8QCA - chains B and C of the 6 polymer chains in the assembly; structure by electron microscopy, 2.84 A resolution.

[Chain B]
Name: Superkiller protein 3
Organism: Saccharomyces cerevisiae
Reference sequence: P17883 (SKI3_YEAST); numbering as in UniProt (aligned over 1-1432)
Sequence (1436 residues; numbered -3 to 1432; the number before each row is that of its first residue; numbers below 1 keep their minus sign (Gly-3 is residue -3)):
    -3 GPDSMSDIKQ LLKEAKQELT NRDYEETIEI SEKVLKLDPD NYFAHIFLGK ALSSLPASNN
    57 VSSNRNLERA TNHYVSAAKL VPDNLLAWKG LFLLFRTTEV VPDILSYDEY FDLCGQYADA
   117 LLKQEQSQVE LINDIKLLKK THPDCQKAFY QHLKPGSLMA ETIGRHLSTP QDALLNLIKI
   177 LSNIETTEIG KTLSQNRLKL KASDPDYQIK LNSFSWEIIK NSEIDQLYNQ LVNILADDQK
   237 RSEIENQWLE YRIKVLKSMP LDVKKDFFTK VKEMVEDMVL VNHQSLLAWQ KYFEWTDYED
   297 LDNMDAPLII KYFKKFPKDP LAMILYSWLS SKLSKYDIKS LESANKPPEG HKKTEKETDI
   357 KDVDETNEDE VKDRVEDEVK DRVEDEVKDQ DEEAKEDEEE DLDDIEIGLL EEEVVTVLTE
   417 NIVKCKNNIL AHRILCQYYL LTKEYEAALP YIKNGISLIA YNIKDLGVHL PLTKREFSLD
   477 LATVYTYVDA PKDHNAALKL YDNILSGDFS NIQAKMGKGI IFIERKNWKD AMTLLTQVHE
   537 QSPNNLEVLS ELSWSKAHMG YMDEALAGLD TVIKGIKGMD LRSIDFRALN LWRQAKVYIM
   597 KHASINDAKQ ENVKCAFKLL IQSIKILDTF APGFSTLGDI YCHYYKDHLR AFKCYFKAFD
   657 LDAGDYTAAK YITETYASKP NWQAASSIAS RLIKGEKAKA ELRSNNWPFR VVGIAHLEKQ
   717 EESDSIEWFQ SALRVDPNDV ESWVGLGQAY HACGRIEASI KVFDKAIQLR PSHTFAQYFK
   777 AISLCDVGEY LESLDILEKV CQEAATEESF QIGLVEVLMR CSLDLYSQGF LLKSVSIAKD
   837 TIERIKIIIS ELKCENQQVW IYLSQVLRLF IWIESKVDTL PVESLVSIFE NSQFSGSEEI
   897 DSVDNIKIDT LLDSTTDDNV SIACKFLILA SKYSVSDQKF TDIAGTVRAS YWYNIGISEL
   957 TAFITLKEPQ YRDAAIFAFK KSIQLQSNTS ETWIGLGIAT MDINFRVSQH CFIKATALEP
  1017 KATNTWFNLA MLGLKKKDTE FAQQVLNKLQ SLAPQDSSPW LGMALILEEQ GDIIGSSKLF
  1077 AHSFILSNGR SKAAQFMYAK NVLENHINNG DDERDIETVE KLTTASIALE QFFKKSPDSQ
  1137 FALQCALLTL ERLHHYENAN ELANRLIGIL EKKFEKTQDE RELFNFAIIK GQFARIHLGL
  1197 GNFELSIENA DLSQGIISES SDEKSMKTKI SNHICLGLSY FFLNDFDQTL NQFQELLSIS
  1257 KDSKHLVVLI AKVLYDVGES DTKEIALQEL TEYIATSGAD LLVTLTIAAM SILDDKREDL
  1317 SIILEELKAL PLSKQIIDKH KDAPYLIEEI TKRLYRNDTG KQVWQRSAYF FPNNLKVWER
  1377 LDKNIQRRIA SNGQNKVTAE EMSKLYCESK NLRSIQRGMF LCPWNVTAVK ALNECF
Not modelled in the structure: -3 to 661, 889-893, 931-940
Sequence notes: expression tag (-3 to 0)

[Chain C]
Name: Antiviral protein SKI8
Organism: Saccharomyces cerevisiae
Reference sequence: Q02793 (SKI8_YEAST); numbering as in UniProt (aligned over 1-397)
Sequence (397 residues; numbered 1 to 397; the number before each row is that of its first residue):
     1 MSKVFIATAN AGKAHDADIF SVSACNSFTV SCSGDGYLKV WDNKLLDNEN PKDKSYSHFV
    61 HKSGLHHVDV LQAIERDAFE LCLVATTSFS GDLLFYRITR EDETKKVIFE KLDLLDSDMK
   121 KHSFWALKWG ASNDRLLSHR LVATDVKGTT YIWKFHPFAD ESNSLTLNWS PTLELQGTVE
   181 SPMTPSQFAT SVDISERGLI ATGFNNGTVQ ISELSTLRPL YNFESQHSMI NNSNSIRSVK
   241 FSPQGSLLAI AHDSNSFGCI TLYETEFGER IGSLSVPTHS SQASLGEFAH SSWVMSLSFN
   301 DSGETLCSAG WDGKLRFWDV KTKERITTLN MHCDDIEIEE DILAVDEHGD SLAEPGVFDV
   361 KFLKKGWRSG MGADLNESLC CVCLDRSIRW FREAGGK
Not modelled in the structure: 1, 160-166, 280-284

[Chain B / chain C interface]
Pairs across the interface (58; chain B residue first):
  Gly825(B) - Glu269(C)
  Phe826(B) - Glu269(C)
  Phe826(B) - Ile271(C)  hydrophobic
  Leu827(B) - Glu269(C)
  Leu828(B) - Phe267(C)  hydrophobic
  Leu828(B) - Glu269(C)  hydrogen bond (backbone-side chain)
  Lys829(B) - Glu266(C)
  Lys829(B) - Phe267(C)
  Glu1109(B) - Ile230(C)
  Val1115(B) - Ser228(C)
  Glu1116(B) - His227(C)  salt bridge
  Glu1116(B) - Gly286(C)
  Glu1116(B) - Glu287(C)  hydrogen bond (side chain-backbone)
  Glu1116(B) - Phe288(C)
  Thr1119(B) - His227(C)  hydrogen bond (side chain-backbone)
  Ile1123(B) - Arg270(C)
  Lys1130(B) - Glu269(C)  salt bridge
  Leu1149(B) - Ser228(C)
  Leu1149(B) - Met229(C)  hydrogen bond (backbone-backbone)
  His1150(B) - Met229(C)
  His1151(B) - His227(C)  hydrogen bond (side chain-backbone)
  His1151(B) - Ser228(C)
  His1151(B) - Met229(C)  hydrogen bond
  Arg1383(B) - Asp350(C)  salt bridge
  Arg1384(B) - His348(C)
  Arg1384(B) - Gly349(C)
  Arg1384(B) - Asp350(C)  salt bridge
  Lys1392(B) - Ser256(C)
  Lys1392(B) - Phe257(C)
  Val1393(B) - Ser256(C)
  Val1393(B) - Trp293(C)
  Thr1394(B) - Trp293(C)
  Ala1395(B) - Arg237(C)
  Ala1395(B) - Asp253(C)
  Ala1395(B) - Trp293(C)
  Glu1396(B) - Asn232(C)
  Met1398(B) - Trp293(C)  hydrophobic
  Tyr1402(B) - Trp311(C)
  Asn1407(B) - Glu347(C)
  Arg1409(B) - Asp16(C)
  Arg1409(B) - Asp18(C)
  Arg1409(B) - Glu347(C)  salt bridge
  Arg1409(B) - Arg386(C)
  Ser1410(B) - His348(C)
  Gln1412(B) - Gly34(C)  hydrogen bond (side chain-backbone)
  Gln1412(B) - Ser63(C)  hydrogen bond (side chain-backbone)
  Gln1412(B) - Phe89(C)
  Arg1413(B) - Asp18(C)  salt bridge
  Arg1413(B) - Leu384(C)
  Met1415(B) - Phe89(C)  hydrophobic
  Phe1416(B) - Phe20(C)  hydrophobic
  Leu1417(B) - Arg237(C)  hydrogen bond (backbone-side chain)
  Pro1419(B) - Trp125(C)  hydrophobic
  Pro1419(B) - Phe188(C)  hydrophobic
  Trp1420(B) - Thr190(C)
  Trp1420(B) - Asn205(C)
  Trp1420(B) - Ser235(C)
  Leu1428(B) - Phe89(C)  hydrophobic
Interface residues without a listed pair, chain B (38 interface residues in all): Ile1112, Gln1127, Arg1148, Ser1405
Interface residues without a listed pair, chain C (44 interface residues in all): Gly64, His66, Gln226, Glu264, His279, Leu285, Met295, Phe358

[Overview]
38 residues of chain B and 44 residues of chain C are in contact; the contacts include 9 hydrogen bonds and 6
salt bridges. Polar contacts include Glu1116(B)-His227(C), Lys1130(B)-Glu269(C) and Arg1383(B)-Asp350(C).
Here chain B is Superkiller protein 3 and chain C is Antiviral protein SKI8, both from Saccharomyces
cerevisiae. Entry 8QCA (CryoEM structure of a S. Cerevisiae Ski2387 complex in the closed state bound to RNA)
was determined by electron microscopy together with 8QCF, 8Q9T and 8QCB from the same study.
